Entry 8E3Y (electron microscopy, 2.30 A resolution); this record covers chains A and R of the 6 polymer chains in the assembly.

[Chain A]
Molecule: Guanine nucleotide-binding protein G(s) subunit alpha isoforms short
Source organism: Homo sapiens
UniProtKB: P63092 (GNAS2_HUMAN); residue numbers follow UniProt; this construct covers 1-394
Chain sequence (394 residues; each row starts with the number of its first residue):
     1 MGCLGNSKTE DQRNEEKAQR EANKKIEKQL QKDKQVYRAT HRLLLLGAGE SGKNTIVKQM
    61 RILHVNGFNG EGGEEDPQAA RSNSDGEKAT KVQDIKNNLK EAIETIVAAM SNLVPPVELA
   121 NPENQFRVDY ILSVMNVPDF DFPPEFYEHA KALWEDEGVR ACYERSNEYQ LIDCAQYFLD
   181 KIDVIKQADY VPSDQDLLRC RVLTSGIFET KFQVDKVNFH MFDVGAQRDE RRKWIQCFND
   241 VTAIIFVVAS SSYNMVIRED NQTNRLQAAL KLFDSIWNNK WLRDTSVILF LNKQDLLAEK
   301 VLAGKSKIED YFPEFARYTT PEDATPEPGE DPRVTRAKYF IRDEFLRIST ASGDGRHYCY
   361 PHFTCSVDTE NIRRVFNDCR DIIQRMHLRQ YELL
Disordered / not traced: 1-11, 62-204, 252-263, 301-307
Construct notes: conflict N54 (Ser in P63092), A226 (Gly in P63092), A268 (Glu in P63092), K271 (Asn in P63092), D274 (Lys in P63092), K280 (Arg in P63092), D284 (Thr in P63092), T285 (Ile in P63092), S366 (Ala in P63092)

[Chain R]
Molecule: Vasoactive intestinal polypeptide receptor 1
Source organism: Homo sapiens
UniProtKB: P32241 (VIPR1_HUMAN); residues 28-457 here = UniProt positions 28-457
Chain sequence (462 residues; each row starts with the number of its first residue):
    15 DYKDDDDLEV LFQGPAARLQ EECDYVQMIE VQHKQCLEEA QLENETIGCS KMWDNLTCWP
    75 ATPRGQVVVL ACPLIFKLFS SIQGRNVSRS CTDEGWTHLE PGPYPIACGL DDKAASLDEQ
   135 QTMFYGSVKT GYTIGYGLSL ATLLVATAIL SLFRKLHCTR NYIHMHLFIS FILRAAAVFI
   195 KDLALFDSGE SDQCSEGSVG CKAAMVFFQY CVMANFFWLL VEGLYLYTLL AVSFFSERKY
   255 FWGYILIGWG VPSTFTMVWT IARIHFEDYG CWDTINSSLW WIIKGPILTS ILVNFILFIC
   315 IIRILLQKLR PPDIRKSDSS PYSRLARSTL LLIPLFGVHY IMFAFFPDNF KPEVKMVFEL
   375 VVGSFQGFVV AILYCFLNGE VQAELRRKWR RWHLQGVLGW NPKYRHPSGG SNGATCSTQV
   435 SMLTRVSPGA RRSSSFQAEV SLVPAGLEVL FQGPHHHHHH HH
Disordered / not traced: 15-35, 408-476
Construct notes: expression tag (15-27, 458-476); conflict P29 (Gln in P32241)
UniProt features mapped onto this chain:
  - glycosylation (N-linked (GlcNAc...) asparagine): N58, N69, N100, N290
Disulfides: C50-C72, C63-C105, C86-C122, C215-C285
What the authors report for this chain:
  - contacts within the chain: C37-C208
  - mutagenesis - C37A: decreased signaling with Pituitary adenylate cyclase-activating polypeptide
  - mutagenesis - C37A: decreased signaling in response to PACAP27
  - mutagenesis - C208A: decreased signaling

[How chain A and chain R interact]
Pairs across the interface (35; chain A residue first):
  H41(A) - F248(R)
  V217(A) - F248(R)  hydrophobic
  D323(A) - D327(R)
  L346(A) - R329(R)
  T350(A) - R329(R)
  F376(A) - F248(R)  hydrophobic
  R380(A) - S247(R)  hydrogen bond
  R380(A) - F248(R)
  D381(A) - K322(R)
  I383(A) - F248(R)  hydrophobic
  Q384(A) - L244(R)  hydrogen bond (side chain-backbone)
  Q384(A) - K322(R)  hydrogen bond
  R385(A) - K322(R)  hydrogen bond (side chain-backbone)
  R385(A) - P325(R)
  H387(A) - L243(R)
  L388(A) - L244(R)  hydrophobic
  L388(A) - K322(R)
  Y391(A) - R174(R)
  Y391(A) - H178(R)  hydrogen bond
  Y391(A) - E236(R)
  Y391(A) - Y239(R)
  Y391(A) - L240(R)  hydrophobic
  Y391(A) - L349(R)  hydrophobic
  E392(A) - R338(R)  hydrogen bond (backbone-side chain)
  E392(A) - R341(R)
  E392(A) - N392(R)  hydrogen bond
  E392(A) - G393(R)  hydrogen bond (side chain-backbone)
  L393(A) - L240(R)  hydrophobic
  L393(A) - L319(R)
  L393(A) - R338(R)
  L393(A) - S342(R)  hydrogen bond (backbone-side chain)
  L393(A) - L345(R)  hydrophobic
  L393(A) - L346(R)  hydrophobic
  L394(A) - L323(R)  hydrophobic
  L394(A) - R338(R)  hydrogen bond (backbone-side chain)
Interface residues without a listed pair, chain A (21 interface residues in all): R342, Y358, C379, Q390
Interface residues without a listed pair, chain R (28 interface residues in all): A245, P326, K330, Y388, L391
The authors on this interface:
  - specific contacts: E392(A)-G393(R)
  - interface residues, chain A: Q384(A), R385(A)
  - interface residues, chain A: D381(A), H387(A), L393(A), L394(A) (from molecular simulation)

[Overview]
21 residues of chain A face 28 of chain R across their interface; the contacts include 10 hydrogen bonds.
Among the polar pairs are R380(A)-S247(R), Q384(A)-L244(R) and Q384(A)-K322(R). The authors report a contact
between E392(A) and G393(R). From the paper: C37A of chain R reduces signaling with Pituitary adenylate
cyclase-activating polypeptide; interface residues Q384(A), R385(A) and D381(A) among others.
Chain A is Guanine nucleotide-binding protein G(s) subunit alpha isoforms short and chain R is Vasoactive
intestinal polypeptide receptor 1, both from Homo sapiens; the structure, Cryo-EM structure of the
VPAC1R-PACAP27-Gs complex, was determined by electron microscopy together with 8E3X and 8E3Z from the same
study.
